5JDO - chains B and C of the 6 polymer chains in the assembly; structure by X-ray diffraction, 3.20 A resolution.

# Chain B
Molecule: Haptoglobin-haemoglobin receptor
From: Trypanosoma congolense
UniProt: G0UVW6 (G0UVW6_TRYCI); residues 3-247 here correspond to UniProt positions 116-360 (UniProt number = residue number + 113)
Chain sequence (245 residues; each row starts with the number of its first residue):
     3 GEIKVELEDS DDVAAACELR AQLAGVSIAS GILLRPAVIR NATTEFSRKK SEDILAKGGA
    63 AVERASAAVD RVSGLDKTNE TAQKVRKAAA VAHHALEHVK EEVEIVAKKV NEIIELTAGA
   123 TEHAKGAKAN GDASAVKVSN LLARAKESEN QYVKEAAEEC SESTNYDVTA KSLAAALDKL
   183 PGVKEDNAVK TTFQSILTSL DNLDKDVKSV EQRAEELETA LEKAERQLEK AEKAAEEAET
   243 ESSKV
Construct notes: conflict Glu10 (Lys123 in G0UVW6), Ser12 (Ala125 in G0UVW6), Asp14 (Glu127 in G0UVW6), Asp55 (Glu168 in G0UVW6), Val64 (Ala177 in G0UVW6), Asp72 (Asn185 in G0UVW6), Thr80 (Ala193 in G0UVW6), Val112 (Ala225 in G0UVW6), Ile116 (Thr229 in G0UVW6), Ala137 (Val250 in G0UVW6), Asn152 (Asp265 in G0UVW6), Glu157 (Lys270 in G0UVW6), Glu164 (Asn277 in G0UVW6)
Disulfides: Cys19-Cys162
Residues lining bound ligands:
  - heme (HEM), molecule 1: Ser29, Ile30, Thr166, Tyr168
  - heme (HEM), molecule 2: Arg42, Thr45, Phe48, Lys52

# Chain C
Molecule: Hemoglobin subunit alpha
From: Homo sapiens
UniProt: P69905 (HBA_HUMAN); residues 2-142 here = UniProt positions 2-142
Chain sequence (141 residues; each row starts with the number of its first residue):
     2 VLSPADKTNV KAAWGKVGAH AGEYGAEALE RMFLSFPTTK TYFPHFDLSH GSAQVKGHGK
    62 KVADALTNAV AHVDDMPNAL SALSDLHAHK LRVDPVNFKL LSHCLLVTLA AHLPAEFTPA
   122 VHASLDKFLA SVSTVLTSKY R
Metal / ion sites: heme Fe near His88 (its only coordinating residue here)
Residues lining bound ligands:
  - heme (HEM): Tyr43, Phe44, His46, Phe47, His59, Lys62, Val63, Ala66, Leu67, Leu84, Leu87, His88, Leu92, Val94, Asn98, Phe99, Leu102, Val133, Ser134, Leu137
  - oxygen molecule (OXY): Leu30, Met33, Phe44, His59, Val63, Leu102
Curated features (UniProtKB/Swiss-Prot):
  - binding site (O2): His59
  - binding site (heme b): His88
  - site: Thr9, Asn10 (Microbial infection: Cleavage), Lys12 (Not glycated), Ala14, Trp15 (Microbial infection: Cleavage), Tyr25, Gly26 (Microbial infection: Cleavage), Leu30, Glu31 (Microbial infection: Cleavage), His46, Phe47 (Microbial infection: Cleavage), Asp48, Leu49 (Microbial infection: Cleavage), Ser53, Ala54 (Microbial infection: Cleavage), Val56, Lys57 (Microbial infection: Cleavage), Lys57 (Not glycated), Gly60, Lys61 (Microbial infection: Cleavage), Lys61 (Not glycated), Lys91 (Not glycated), Leu92, Arg93 (Microbial infection: Cleavage), Lys100 (Not glycated), Leu107, Val108 (Microbial infection: Cleavage), Thr109, Leu110 (Microbial infection: Cleavage), Val122, His123 (Microbial infection: Cleavage), Ser134, Thr135 (Microbial infection: Cleavage)
  - modified residue: Ser4 (Phosphoserine), Lys8 (N6-succinyllysine), Thr9 (Phosphothreonine), Lys12 (N6-succinyllysine), Lys17 (N6-acetyllysine), Tyr25 (Phosphotyrosine), Ser36 (Phosphoserine), Lys41 (N6-succinyllysine), Ser50 (Phosphoserine), Ser103 (Phosphoserine), Thr109 (Phosphothreonine), Ser125 (Phosphoserine), Ser132 (Phosphoserine), Thr135 (Phosphothreonine), Thr138 (Phosphothreonine), Ser139 (Phosphoserine)
  - glycosylation (N-linked (Glc) (glycation) lysine): Lys8, Lys17, Lys41, Lys62

# Interface between chain B and chain C
Pairs across the interface (21):
  Ser29(B) - His46(C)  hydrogen bond (backbone-side chain)
  Ser29(B) - Phe47(C)
  Gly33(B) - His46(C)
  Ile34(B) - Lys91(C)
  Leu36(B) - Pro45(C)  hydrophobic
  Arg37(B) - Thr42(C)
  Arg37(B) - Tyr43(C)
  Arg37(B) - Pro45(C)
  Arg37(B) - Leu92(C)  hydrogen bond (side chain-backbone)
  Thr123(B) - Pro45(C)
  Ala126(B) - His46(C)
  Lys127(B) - Pro45(C)  hydrogen bond (side chain-backbone)
  Lys127(B) - His46(C)
  Lys127(B) - Phe47(C)
  Lys130(B) - His46(C)
  Lys130(B) - Phe47(C)
  Lys130(B) - Gln55(C)
  Tyr168(B) - Leu84(C)
  Tyr168(B) - Leu87(C)  hydrophobic
  Tyr168(B) - Lys91(C)  hydrogen bond (backbone-side chain)
  Asp169(B) - Lys91(C)  salt bridge
Also at the interface, not in a pair above, chain B (13 interface residues in all): Ile30, Ser32
Also at the interface, not in a pair above, chain C (11 interface residues in all): Ala83

# In short
The interface between chain B and chain C involves 13 residues on one side and 11 on the other; the contacts
include 4 hydrogen bonds and 1 salt bridge. Among the polar pairs are Asp169(B)-Lys91(C), Ser29(B)-His46(C)
and Arg37(B)-Leu92(C).
Chain B is Haptoglobin-haemoglobin receptor (Trypanosoma congolense) and chain C is Hemoglobin subunit alpha
(Homo sapiens); the structure, T. congolense haptoglobin-haemoglobin receptor in complex with haemoglobin, was
determined by X-ray diffraction.
